PDB entry 6YQF | X-ray diffraction, 3.33 A resolution | chains A and D of the 4 polymer chains in the assembly

== Chain A ==
Name: Synaptonemal complex central element protein 2
From: Homo sapiens
UniProtKB: Q6PIF2 (SYCE2_HUMAN); residue numbers follow UniProt; this construct covers 57-165
Chain sequence (112 residues; row label = number of the first residue in the row):
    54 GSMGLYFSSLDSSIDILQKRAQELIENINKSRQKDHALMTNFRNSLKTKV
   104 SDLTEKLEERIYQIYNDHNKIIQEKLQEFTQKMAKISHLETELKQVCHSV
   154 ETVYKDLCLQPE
Unresolved in the structure: 54-56, 151-165
Sequence notes: expression tag (54-56)
From the paper describing this entry:
  - self-association interface (contacts with another copy of this molecule); pairs are residue here / residue on that copy: His89-Tyr115, His89, Tyr115

== Chain D ==
Name: Testis-expressed protein 12
From: Homo sapiens
UniProtKB: Q9BXU0 (TEX12_HUMAN); residue numbers follow UniProt; this construct covers 49-113
Chain sequence (69 residues; each row starts with the number of its first residue):
    45 GSMGKDEALEKDLNDVSKEINLMLSTYAKLLSERAAVDASYIDEIDELFK
    95 EANAIENFLIQKREFLRQR
Unresolved in the structure: 45-57, 108-113
Sequence notes: expression tag (45-48)

== Chain A / chain D interface ==
Pairs across the interface (19; chain A residue first):
  Tyr59(A) - Lys106(D)
  Leu63(A) - Leu103(D)  hydrophobic
  Leu70(A) - Leu92(D)  hydrophobic
  Leu70(A) - Ile99(D)  hydrophobic
  Arg73(A) - Leu92(D)
  Leu77(A) - Tyr85(D)  hydrophobic
  Leu77(A) - Glu88(D)
  Leu77(A) - Ile89(D)  hydrophobic
  Ile81(A) - Tyr85(D)  hydrophobic
  Ser84(A) - Val81(D)
  Arg85(A) - Asp82(D)  salt bridge
  Asp88(A) - Arg78(D)  salt bridge
  Leu91(A) - Arg78(D)
  Met92(A) - Leu74(D)  hydrophobic
  Phe95(A) - Leu74(D)  hydrophobic
  Arg96(A) - Tyr71(D)  hydrogen bond
  Leu99(A) - Met67(D)  hydrophobic
  Leu106(A) - Glu63(D)
  Leu110(A) - Val60(D)  hydrophobic
Also at the interface, not in a pair above, chain A (20 interface residues in all): Ser66, Ala74, Asn80, Lys87
Also at the interface, not in a pair above, chain D (20 interface residues in all): Leu75, Glu91, Glu95, Ala96, Phe102

== In short ==
The chain A/chain D interface involves 20 residues from each chain; the contacts include 1 hydrogen bond and 2
salt bridges. Polar pairs include Arg85(A)-Asp82(D), Asp88(A)-Arg78(D) and Arg96(A)-Tyr71(D). The paper
reports a self-association interface involving His89(A) and Tyr115(A).
Chain A is Synaptonemal complex central element protein 2 and chain D is Testis-expressed protein 12, both
from Homo sapiens; the structure, Crystal structure of the SYCE2-TEX12 delta-Ctip complex in a 4:4 assembly,
was determined by X-ray diffraction, deposited together with 6R17.
